Entry 8D9I (electron microscopy, 3.62 A resolution); this record covers chains B and D of the 3 polymer chains in the assembly.

== Chain B ==
Molecule: RAMP superfamily protein
Source organism: Candidatus Scalindua brodae
Reference sequence: A0A0B0EGF3 (A0A0B0EGF3_9BACT); aligned in 2 segments with insertions or deletions, so no single offset holds: 1-1031 ~ UniProt 1-1026; 1388-1693 ~ UniProt 1383-1688
Chain sequence (1256 residues; each row starts with the number of its first residue; note: 437 numbers in that range are skipped by the numbering (no residue carries them; nothing is unmodelled there)):
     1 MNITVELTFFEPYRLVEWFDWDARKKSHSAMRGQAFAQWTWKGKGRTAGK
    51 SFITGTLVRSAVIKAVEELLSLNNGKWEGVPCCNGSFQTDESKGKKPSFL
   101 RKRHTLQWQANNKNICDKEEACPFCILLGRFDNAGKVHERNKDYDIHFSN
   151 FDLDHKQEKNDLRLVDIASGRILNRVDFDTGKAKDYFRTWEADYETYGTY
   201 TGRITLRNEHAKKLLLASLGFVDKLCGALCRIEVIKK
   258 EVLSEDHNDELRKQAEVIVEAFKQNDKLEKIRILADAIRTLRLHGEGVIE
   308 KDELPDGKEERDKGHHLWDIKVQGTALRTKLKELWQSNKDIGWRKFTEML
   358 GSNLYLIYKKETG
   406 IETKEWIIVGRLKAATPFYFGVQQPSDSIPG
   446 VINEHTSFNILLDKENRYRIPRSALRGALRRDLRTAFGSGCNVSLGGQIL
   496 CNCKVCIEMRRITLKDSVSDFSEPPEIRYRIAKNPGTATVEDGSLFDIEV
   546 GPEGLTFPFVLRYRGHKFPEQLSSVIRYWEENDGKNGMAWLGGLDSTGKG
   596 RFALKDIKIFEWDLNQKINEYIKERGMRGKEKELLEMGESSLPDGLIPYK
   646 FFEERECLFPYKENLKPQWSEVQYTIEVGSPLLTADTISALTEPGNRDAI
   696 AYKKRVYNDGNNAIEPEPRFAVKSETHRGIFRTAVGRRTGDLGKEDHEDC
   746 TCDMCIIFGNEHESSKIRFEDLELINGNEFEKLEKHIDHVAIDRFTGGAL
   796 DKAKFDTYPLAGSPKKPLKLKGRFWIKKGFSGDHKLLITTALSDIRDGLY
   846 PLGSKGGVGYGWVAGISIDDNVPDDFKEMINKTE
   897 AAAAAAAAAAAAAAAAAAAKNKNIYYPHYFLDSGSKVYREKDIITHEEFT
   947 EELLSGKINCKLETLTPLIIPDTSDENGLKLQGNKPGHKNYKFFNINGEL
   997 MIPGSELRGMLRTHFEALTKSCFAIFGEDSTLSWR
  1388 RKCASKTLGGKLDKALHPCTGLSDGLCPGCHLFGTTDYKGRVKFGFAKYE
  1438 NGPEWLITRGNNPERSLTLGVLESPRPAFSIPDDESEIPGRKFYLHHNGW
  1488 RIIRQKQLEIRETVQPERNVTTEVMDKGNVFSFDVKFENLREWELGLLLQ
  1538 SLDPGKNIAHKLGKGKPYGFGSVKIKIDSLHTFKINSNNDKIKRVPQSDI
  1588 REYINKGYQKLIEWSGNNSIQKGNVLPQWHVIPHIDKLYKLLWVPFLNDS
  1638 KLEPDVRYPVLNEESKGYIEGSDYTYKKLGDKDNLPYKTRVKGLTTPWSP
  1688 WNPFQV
Sequence notes: conflict Ala897 (Gly892 in A0A0B0EGF3), Ala898 (Pro893 in A0A0B0EGF3), Ala899 (Ile894 in A0A0B0EGF3), Ala900 (Asn895 in A0A0B0EGF3), Ala901 (Asn896 in A0A0B0EGF3), Ala902 (Asp897 in A0A0B0EGF3), Ala903 (Tyr898 in A0A0B0EGF3), Ala904 (Val899 in A0A0B0EGF3), Ala905 (His900 in A0A0B0EGF3), Ala906 (Pro901 in A0A0B0EGF3), Ala907 (Gly902 in A0A0B0EGF3), Ala908 (His903 in A0A0B0EGF3), Ala909 (Gln904 in A0A0B0EGF3), Ala910 (Ser905 in A0A0B0EGF3), Ala911 (Pro906 in A0A0B0EGF3), Ala912 (Lys907 in A0A0B0EGF3), Ala913 (Gln908 in A0A0B0EGF3), Ala914 (Asp909 in A0A0B0EGF3), Ala915 (His910 in A0A0B0EGF3), Lys1523 (Arg1518 in A0A0B0EGF3)
Disulfides: Cys83-Cys122, Cys486-Cys498
Bound ions: Zn2+ site 1 near Cys116 (its only coordinating residue here); Zn2+ site 2 near Cys745 (its only coordinating residue here); Zn2+ site 3: Cys1018, Cys1406, Cys1414, Cys1417

== Chain D ==
Molecule: 19-nt RNA strand
Source organism: Candidatus Scalindua brodae
Sequence (19 nucleotides; numbered 19 to 37; the number before each row is that of its first residue):
    19 UCCGGGGCAGAAAAUUGGA

== Interface between chain B and chain D ==
Pairs across the interface - 44 pairs, chain B then chain D:
  Lys182(B) - A37(D)  sugar contact
  Lys287(B) - A29(D)  salt bridge to the phosphate
  Arg289(B) - U33(D)  hydrogen bond to the sugar
  Arg289(B) - U34(D)  salt bridge to the phosphate
  Ile290(B) - U33(D)  base contact
  Lys315(B) - A27(D)  base contact
  Arg318(B) - A27(D)  salt bridge to the phosphate
  Tyr362(B) - U34(D)  hydrogen bond to the phosphate
  Lys366(B) - U34(D)  salt bridge to the phosphate
  Ser452(B) - U34(D)  base contact
  Phe453(B) - U34(D)  base contact
  Val535(B) - A32(D)  base contact
  Glu536(B) - A32(D)  hydrogen bond to the sugar
  Asp537(B) - A32(D)  sugar contact
  Gly538(B) - A32(D)  hydrogen bond to the phosphate
  Gly538(B) - U33(D)  phosphate contact
  Gly538(B) - U34(D)  hydrogen bond to the sugar
  Gly538(B) - G35(D)  sugar contact
  Ser539(B) - U34(D)  base contact
  Leu540(B) - A32(D)  base contact
  Leu540(B) - U34(D)  base contact
  Phe541(B) - U34(D)  base contact
  Asp693(B) - G28(D)  base contact
  Glu743(B) - G36(D)  hydrogen bond to the sugar
  Glu743(B) - A37(D)  sugar contact
  Glu756(B) - G36(D)  base contact
  Glu756(B) - A37(D)  hydrogen bond to the sugar
  Ala794(B) - G25(D)  base contact
  Leu795(B) - C26(D)  sugar contact
  Asp796(B) - C26(D)  sugar contact
  Lys797(B) - C26(D)  hydrogen bond to the sugar
  Lys797(B) - A27(D)  phosphate contact
  Lys797(B) - G28(D)  hydrogen bond to the sugar
  Ala798(B) - C26(D)  hydrogen bond to the sugar
  Lys799(B) - C26(D)  base contact
  Lys799(B) - A27(D)  hydrogen bond to the base
  Lys799(B) - G28(D)  sugar contact
  Phe800(B) - G28(D)  base contact
  Thr1423(B) - A30(D)  base contact
  Val1458(B) - G23(D)  base contact
  Glu1460(B) - G23(D)  hydrogen bond to the base
  Arg1463(B) - G23(D)  base contact
  Arg1505(B) - G23(D)  salt bridge to the phosphate
  Arg1505(B) - G24(D)  salt bridge to the phosphate
Other interface residues (no listed pair), chain B (37 interface residues in all): His323, Ile526, Ser1461, Gln1502, Leu1648
Other interface residues (no listed pair), chain D (16 interface residues in all): G22, A31

== In short ==
The interface between chain B and chain D involves 37 residues on one side and 16 on the other, with 12
hydrogen bonds and 6 salt bridges. Polar contacts include Lys799(B)-A27(D), Glu1460(B)-G23(D) and
Arg289(B)-U33(D). Cys1018(B), Cys1406(B), Cys1414(B) and Cys1417(B) coordinate Zn2+ site 3.
Chain B is RAMP superfamily protein and chain D is a 19-nt RNA strand, both from Candidatus Scalindua brodae;
the structure, gRAMP non-matching PFS-with Mg, was determined by electron microscopy (same publication as
8D8N, 8D97, 8D9E, 8D9F, 8D9G and 8D9H).
